Entry 7F1S (electron microscopy, 2.80 A resolution); this record covers chains A and B of the 4 polymer chains in the assembly.

# Chain A
Name: Guanine nucleotide-binding protein G(i) subunit alpha-1
Organism: Homo sapiens
UniProtKB: P63096 (GNAI1_HUMAN); numbering as in UniProt (aligned over 1-354)
Sequence (354 residues; row label = number of the first residue in the row):
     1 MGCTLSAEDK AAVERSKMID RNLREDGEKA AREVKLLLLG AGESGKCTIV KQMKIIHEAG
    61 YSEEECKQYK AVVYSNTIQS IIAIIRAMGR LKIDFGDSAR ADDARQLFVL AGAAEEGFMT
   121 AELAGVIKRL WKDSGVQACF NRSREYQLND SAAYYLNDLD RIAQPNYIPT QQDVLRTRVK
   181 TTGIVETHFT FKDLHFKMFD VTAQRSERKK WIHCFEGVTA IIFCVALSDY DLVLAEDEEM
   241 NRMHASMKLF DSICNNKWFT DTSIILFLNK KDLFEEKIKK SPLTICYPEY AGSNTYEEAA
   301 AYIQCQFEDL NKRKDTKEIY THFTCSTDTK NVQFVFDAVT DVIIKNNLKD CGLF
Not modelled in the structure: 1-5, 56-181, 234-240
Differences from the reference sequence: engineered mutation Cys47 (Ser in P63096), Thr202 (Gly in P63096), Ala203 (Gly in P63096), Ala245 (Glu in P63096), Ser326 (Ala in P63096)

# Chain B
Name: Guanine nucleotide-binding protein G(I)/G(S)/G(T) subunit beta-1
Organism: Homo sapiens
UniProtKB: P62873 (GBB1_HUMAN); residue numbers follow UniProt; this construct covers 1-340
Sequence (340 residues; numbered 1 to 340; the number before each row is that of its first residue):
     1 MSELDQLRQE AEQLKNQIRD ARKACADATL SQITNNIDPV GRIQMRTRRT LRGHLAKIYA
    61 MHWGTDSRLL VSASQDGKLI IWDSYTTNKV HAIPLRSSWV MTCAYAPSGN YVACGGLDNI
   121 CSIYNLKTRE GNVRVSRELA GHTGYLSCCR FLDDNQIVTS SGDTTCALWD IETGQQTTTF
   181 TGHTGDVMSL SLAPDTRLFV SGACDASAKL WDVREGMCRQ TFTGHESDIN AICFFPNGNA
   241 FATGSDDATC RLFDLRADQE LMTYSHDNII CGITSVSFSK SGRLLLAGYD DFNCNVWDAL
   301 KADRAGVLAG HDNRVSCLGV TDDGMAVATG SWDSFLKIWN
Not modelled in the structure: 1-20

# Chain A / chain B interface
Contacting residue pairs - 40 pairs, chain A then chain B:
  Val13(A) - Asn88(B)
  Arg15(A) - Val90(B)  hydrogen bond (side chain-backbone)
  Arg15(A) - His91(B)
  Arg15(A) - Gly131(B)  hydrogen bond (side chain-backbone)
  Ser16(A) - Asn88(B)  hydrogen bond
  Ser16(A) - Lys89(B)  hydrogen bond (side chain-backbone)
  Ile19(A) - Lys89(B)
  Ile19(A) - Ala92(B)  hydrophobic
  Asp20(A) - Lys89(B)  salt bridge
  Leu23(A) - Leu55(B)
  Leu23(A) - Lys78(B)
  Leu23(A) - Ile80(B)  hydrophobic
  Gly27(A) - Leu55(B)
  Thr182(A) - Asp118(B)
  Gly183(A) - Leu117(B)
  Gly183(A) - Asp118(B)
  Gly183(A) - Asn119(B)
  Ile184(A) - Leu117(B)  hydrophobic
  Phe199(A) - Trp99(B)
  Gln204(A) - Leu117(B)  hydrogen bond (side chain-backbone)
  Gln204(A) - Asn119(B)
  Gln204(A) - Tyr145(B)
  Ser206(A) - Tyr145(B)
  Ser206(A) - Gly162(B)
  Glu207(A) - Asp186(B)
  Lys210(A) - Met101(B)
  Lys210(A) - Tyr145(B)
  Lys210(A) - Met188(B)
  Trp211(A) - Leu117(B)  hydrophobic
  His213(A) - Lys57(B)  hydrogen bond (backbone-side chain)
  His213(A) - Tyr59(B)  hydrogen bond (backbone-side chain)
  His213(A) - Trp332(B)
  Cys214(A) - Tyr59(B)
  Cys214(A) - Gln75(B)  hydrogen bond
  Cys214(A) - Trp99(B)
  Cys214(A) - Leu117(B)  hydrophobic
  Phe215(A) - Trp99(B)  hydrophobic
  Phe215(A) - Leu117(B)  hydrophobic
  Glu216(A) - Lys57(B)  hydrogen bond (backbone-side chain)
  Trp258(A) - Trp332(B)
Other interface residues (no listed pair), chain A (25 interface residues in all): Ala12, Glu186, Ala203, Val218
Other interface residues (no listed pair), chain B (26 interface residues in all): Gly53, Asp76, Arg96, Thr143

# In short
The interface between chain A and chain B involves 25 residues on one side and 26 on the other; the contacts
include 9 hydrogen bonds and 1 salt bridge. Polar pairs include Asp20(A)-Lys89(B), Arg15(A)-Val90(B) and
Arg15(A)-Gly131(B).
Here chain A is Guanine nucleotide-binding protein G(i) subunit alpha-1 and chain B is Guanine
nucleotide-binding protein G(I)/G(S)/G(T) subunit beta-1, both from Homo sapiens. Entry 7F1S (Cryo-EM
structure of the apo chemokine receptor CCR5 in complex with Gi) was determined by electron microscopy (same
publication as 7F1Q, 7F1R and 7F1T).
